Entry 3I56 (X-ray diffraction, 2.90 A resolution); this record covers chains Y and 0 of the 31 polymer chains in the assembly.

== Chain Y ==
Name: 50S ribosomal protein L32e
Organism: Haloarcula marismortui
UniProt: P12736 (RL32_HALMA); residues 0-240 here correspond to UniProt positions 1-241 (UniProt number = residue number + 1)
Amino-acid sequence (241 residues; numbered 0 to 240; the number before each row is that of its first residue; numbering starts at 0):
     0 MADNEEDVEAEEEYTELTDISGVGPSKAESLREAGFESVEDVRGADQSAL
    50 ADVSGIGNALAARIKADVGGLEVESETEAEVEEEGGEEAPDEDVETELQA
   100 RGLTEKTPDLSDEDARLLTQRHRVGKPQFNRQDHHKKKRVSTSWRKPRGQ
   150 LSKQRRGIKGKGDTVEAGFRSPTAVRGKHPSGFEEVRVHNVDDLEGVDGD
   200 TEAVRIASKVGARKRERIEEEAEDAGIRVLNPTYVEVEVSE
Not modelled in the structure: 0-94, 237-240
Ion coordination: Mg2+: His133, Lys136, Val139

== Chain 0 ==
Molecule: 23S ribosomal RNA
Organism: Haloarcula marismortui ATCC 43049
Sequence (2923 nucleotides; row label = number of the first residue in the row):
     1 GUUGGCUACUAUGCCAGCUGGUGGAUUGCUCGGCUCAGGCGCUGAUGAAG
    51 GACGUGCCAAGCUGCGAUAAGCUGUGGGGAGCCGCACGGAGGCGAAGAAC
   101 CACAGAUUUCCGAAUGAGAAUCUCUCUAACAAUUGCUUCGCGCAAUGAGG
   151 AACCCCGAGAACUGAAACAUCUCAGUAUCGGGAGGAACAGAAAACGCAAC
   201 GUGAUGUCGUUAGUAACCGCGAGUGAACGCGAUACAGCCCAAACCGAAGC
   251 CCUCACGGGCAAUGUGGUGUCAGGGCUACCUCUCAUCAGCCGACCGUCUU
   301 CACGAAGUCUCUUGGAAUAGAGCGUGAUACAGGGUGACAACCCCGUACUG
   351 AAGACCAGUACGCUGUGCGGUAGUGCCAGAGUAGCGGGGGUUGGAUAUCC
   401 CUCGCGAAUAACGCAGGCAUCGACUGCGAAGGCUAAACACAACCUGAGAC
   451 CGAUAGUGAACAAGUAGUGUGAACGAACGCUGCAAAGUACCCUCAGAAGG
   501 GAGGCGAAAUAGAGCAUGAAAUCAGUUGGCGAUCGAGCGACAGGGCAUAC
   551 AAGGUCCCUUGACGAAUGACCGAGACGCGAGUCUCCAGUAAGACUCACGG
   601 GAAGCCGAUGUUCUGUCGUACGUUUUGAAAAACGAGCCAGGGAGUGUGUC
   651 UGUAUGGCAAGUCUAACCGGAGUAUCCGGGGAGGCACAGGGAAACCGACA
   701 UGGCCGCAGGGCUUUGCCCGAGGGCCGCCGUCUUCAAGGGCGGGGAGCCA
   751 UGUGGACACGACCCGAAUCCGGACGAUCUACGCAUGGACAAGAUGAAGCG
   801 UGCCGAAAGGCACGUGGAAGUCUGUUAGAGUUGGUGUCCUACAAUACCCU
   851 CUCGUGAUCUAUGUGUAGGGGUGAAAGGCCCAUCGAGUCCGGCAACAGCU
   901 GGUUCCAAUCGAAACAUGUCGAAGCAUGACCUCCGCCGAGGUAGUCUGUG
   951 AGGUAGAGCGACCGAUUGGUGUGUCCGCCUCCGAGAGGAGUCGGCACACC
  1001 UGUCAAACUCCAAACUUACAGACGCUGUUUGACGCGGGGAUUCCGGUGCG
  1051 CGGGGUAAGCCUGUGUACCAGGAGGGGAACAACCCAGAGAUAGGUUAAGG
  1101 UCCCCAAGUGUGGAUUAAGUGUAAUCCUCUGAAGGUGGUCUCGAGCCCUA
  1151 GACAGCCGGGAGGUGAGCUUAGAAGCAGCUACCCUCUAAGAAAAGCGUAA
  1201 CAGCUUACCGGCCGAGGUUUGAGGCGCCCAAAAUGAUCGGGACUCAAAUC
  1251 CACCACCGAGACCUGUCCGUACCACUCAUACUGGUAAUCGAGUAGAUUGG
  1301 CGCUCUAAUUGGAUGGAAGCAGGGGCGAGAGCUCCUGUGGACCGAUUAGU
  1351 GACGAAAAUCCUGGCCAUAGUAGCAGCGAUAGUCGGGUGAGAACCCCGAC
  1401 GGCCUAAUGGAUAAGGGUUCCUCAGCACUGCUGAUCAGCUGAGGGUUAGC
  1451 CGGUCCUAAGUCUCACCGCAACUCGACUGAGACGAAAUGGGAAACAGGUU
  1501 AAUAUUCCUGUGCCAUCAUGCAGUGAAAGUUGACGCCCUGGGGUCGAUCA
  1551 CGCCGGGCAUUCGCCCGGUCGAACCGUCCAACUCCGUGGAAGCCGUAAUG
  1601 GCAGGAAGCGGACGAACGGCGGCAUAGGGAAACGUGAUUCAACCUGGGGC
  1651 CCAUGAAAAGACGAGCAUGAUGUCCGUACCGAGAACCGACACAGGUGUCC
  1701 AUGGCGGCGAAAGCCAAGGCCUGUCGGGAGCAACCAACGUUAGGGAAUUC
  1751 GGCAAGUUAGUCCCGUACCUUCGGAAGAAGGGAUGCCUGCUCCGGAACGG
  1801 AGCAGGUCGCAGUGACUCGGAAGCUCGGACUGUCUAGUAACAACAUAGGU
  1851 GACCGCAAAUCCGCAAGGACUCGUACGGUCACUGAAUCCUGCCCAGUGCA
  1901 GGUAUCUGAACACCUCGUACAAGAGGACGAAGGACCUGUCAACGGCGGGG
  1951 GUAACUAUGACCCUCUUAAGGUAGCGUAGUACCUUGCCGCAUCAGUAGCG
  2001 GCUUGCAUGAAUGGAUUAACCAGAGCUUCACUGUCCCAACGUUGGGCCCG
  2051 GUGAACUGUACAUUCCAGUGCGGAGUCUGGAGACACCCAGGGGGAAGCAA
  2101 AGACCCUAUGGAGCUUUACUGCAGGCUGUCGCUGAGACGUGGUCGCCGAU
  2151 GUGCAGCAUAGGUAGGAGUCGUUACAGAGGUACCCGCGCUAGCGGGCCAC
  2201 CCAGACAACAGUGAAAUACUACCCGUCGGUGACUGCGACUCUCACUCCGG
  2251 GAGGAGGACACCGAUAGCCGGGCAGUUUGACUGGGGCGGUACGCGCUCGA
  2301 AAAGAUAUCGAGCGCGCCCUAUGGUCAUCUCAGCCGGGACAGAGACCCGG
  2351 CGAAGAGUGCAAGAGCAAAAGAUGACUUGACAGUGUUCUUCCCAACGAGG
  2401 AACGCUGACGCGAAAGCGUGGUCUAGCGAACCAAUUAGCCUGCUUGAUGC
  2451 GGGCAAUUGAUGACAGAAAAGCUACCCUAGGGAUAACAGAGUCGUCACUC
  2501 GCAAGAGCACAUAUCGACCGAGUGGCUUGCUACCUCGAUGUCGGUUCCCU
  2551 CCAUCCUGCCCGUGCAGAAGCGGGCAAGGGUGAGGUUGUUCGCCUAUUAA
  2601 AGGAGGUCGUGAGCUGGGUUUAGACCGUCGUGAGACAGGUCGGCUGCUAU
  2651 CUACUGGGUGUGUAAUGGUGUCUGACAAGAACGACCGUAUAGUACGAGAG
  2701 GAACUACGGUUGGUGGCCACUGGUGUACCGGUUGUUCGAGAGAGCACGUG
  2751 CCGGGUAGCCACGCCACACGGGGUAAGAGCUGAACGCAUCUAAGCUCGAA
  2801 ACCCACUUGGAAAAGAGACACCGCCGAGGUCCCGCGUACAAGACGCGGUC
  2851 GAUAGACUCGGGGUGUGCGCGUCGAGGUAACGAGACGUUAAGCCCACGAG
  2901 CACUAACAGACCAAAGCCAUCAU
Not modelled in the structure: 1-9, 126-127, 715, 971-998, 1560, 1952-1963, 2137-2236, 2339-2343, 2665-2666, 2915-2923
Modified residues: 1MA (6-hydro-1-methyladenosine-5'-monophosphate) at position 628, OMU (o2'-methyluridine 5'-monophosphate) at position 2587, OMG (o2'-methylguanosine-5'-monophosphate) at position 2588, UR3 (3-methyluridine-5'-monophoshate) at position 2619, PSU (pseudouridine-5'-monophosphate) at position 2621
Ion coordination: Na+ site 1 near U12 (its only coordinating residue here); Mg2+ site 1 near G28 (its only coordinating residue here); Na+ site 2 near C40 (its only coordinating residue here); Na+ site 3 near G56 (its only coordinating residue here); Na+ site 4 near U108 (its only coordinating residue here); Mg2+ site 2 near U115 (its only coordinating residue here); Na+ site 5 near C141 (its only coordinating residue here); Na+ site 6 near U146 (its only coordinating residue here); Mg2+ site 3: C162, U2276; Na+ site 7: A165, A166; Mg2+ site 4: A166, G219; Mg2+ site 5: A167, C168; 45 more Na+ sites not listed; 67 more Mg2+ sites not listed; 16 more Sr2+ sites not listed
Ligand contacts: troleandomycin (TAO): C839, A2099, A2100, A2103, A2538, G2540, U2645, G2646

== Chain Y / chain 0 interface ==
Residue-residue contacts - 170 pairs, chain Y then chain 0:
  Arg115(Y) - U1266(0)  hydrogen bond to the phosphate
  Arg115(Y) - C1267(0)  phosphate contact
  Leu116(Y) - C1267(0)  sugar contact
  Gln119(Y) - U1266(0)  hydrogen bond to the sugar
  Gln119(Y) - C1267(0)  sugar contact
  Arg120(Y) - C1326(0)  phosphate contact
  Arg120(Y) - G1327(0)  salt bridge to the phosphate
  His121(Y) - U555(0)  phosphate contact
  His121(Y) - C556(0)  salt bridge to the phosphate
  Arg122(Y) - C594(0)  hydrogen bond to the phosphate
  Arg122(Y) - U595(0)  salt bridge to the phosphate
  Val123(Y) - U1091(0)  sugar contact
  Lys125(Y) - G1327(0)  hydrogen bond to the base
  Lys125(Y) - A1328(0)  salt bridge to the phosphate
  Lys125(Y) - G1329(0)  salt bridge to the phosphate
  Pro126(Y) - C541(0)  phosphate contact
  Gln127(Y) - A540(0)  hydrogen bond to the phosphate
  Gln127(Y) - C541(0)  hydrogen bond to the phosphate
  Phe128(Y) - A1328(0)  sugar contact
  Phe128(Y) - G1329(0)  phosphate contact
  Arg130(Y) - A1356(0)  salt bridge to the phosphate
  Gln131(Y) - C621(0)  hydrogen bond to the phosphate
  Gln131(Y) - G622(0)  hydrogen bond to the phosphate
  Asp132(Y) - A620(0)  hydrogen bond to the sugar
  Asp132(Y) - C621(0)  sugar contact
  Asp132(Y) - A1356(0)  base contact
  His134(Y) - C538(0)  salt bridge to the phosphate
  His134(Y) - G539(0)  hydrogen bond to the phosphate
  Lys135(Y) - G537(0)  hydrogen bond to the sugar
  Lys135(Y) - C538(0)  phosphate contact
  Lys135(Y) - A620(0)  hydrogen bond to the sugar
  Lys136(Y) - C637(0)  salt bridge to the phosphate
  Lys136(Y) - C638(0)  phosphate contact
  Lys136(Y) - A1356(0)  base contact
  Lys136(Y) - U2059(0)  hydrogen bond to the sugar
  Lys137(Y) - A521(0)  salt bridge to the phosphate
  Lys137(Y) - U522(0)  salt bridge to the phosphate
  Lys137(Y) - C638(0)  hydrogen bond to the phosphate
  Arg138(Y) - C637(0)  salt bridge to the phosphate
  Arg138(Y) - C638(0)  salt bridge to the phosphate
  Arg138(Y) - A639(0)  phosphate contact
  Arg138(Y) - A1356(0)  hydrogen bond to the base
  Val139(Y) - A1356(0)  base contact
  Ser142(Y) - A1330(0)  sugar contact
  Ser142(Y) - G1331(0)  hydrogen bond to the phosphate
  Trp143(Y) - C906(0)  hydrogen bond to the phosphate
  Trp143(Y) - A907(0)  hydrogen bond to the phosphate
  Trp143(Y) - G1329(0)  phosphate contact
  Trp143(Y) - A1330(0)  hydrogen bond to the phosphate
  Arg144(Y) - C905(0)  salt bridge to the phosphate
  Arg144(Y) - C906(0)  phosphate contact
  Arg144(Y) - A1330(0)  phosphate contact
  Arg144(Y) - G1331(0)  salt bridge to the phosphate
  Lys145(Y) - C906(0)  hydrogen bond to the phosphate
  Lys145(Y) - A907(0)  phosphate contact
  Arg147(Y) - C906(0)  salt bridge to the phosphate
  Gly148(Y) - G622(0)  hydrogen bond to the phosphate
  Gly148(Y) - U623(0)  phosphate contact
  Gln149(Y) - U623(0)  hydrogen bond to the phosphate
  Gln149(Y) - G1071(0)  phosphate contact
  Gln149(Y) - U1293(0)  hydrogen bond to the sugar
  Gln149(Y) - A1294(0)  phosphate contact
  Leu150(Y) - U623(0)  base contact
  Leu150(Y) - U624(0)  base contact
  Leu150(Y) - U625(0)  base contact
  Leu150(Y) - 1MA_628(0)  sugar contact
  Ser151(Y) - C621(0)  phosphate contact
  Ser151(Y) - G622(0)  phosphate contact
  Lys152(Y) - A620(0)  phosphate contact
  Lys152(Y) - C621(0)  salt bridge to the phosphate
  Lys152(Y) - A629(0)  salt bridge to the phosphate
  Arg154(Y) - G1071(0)  sugar contact
  Arg154(Y) - G1072(0)  salt bridge to the phosphate
  Arg154(Y) - U1293(0)  sugar contact
  Arg155(Y) - G1072(0)  phosphate contact
  Arg155(Y) - A1073(0)  sugar contact
  Gly156(Y) - A1073(0)  hydrogen bond to the sugar
  Ile157(Y) - A1073(0)  phosphate contact
  Ile157(Y) - G1074(0)  phosphate contact
  Lys158(Y) - C617(0)  hydrogen bond to the sugar
  Lys158(Y) - G618(0)  sugar contact
  Lys158(Y) - G1074(0)  hydrogen bond to the phosphate
  Lys158(Y) - G1075(0)  salt bridge to the phosphate
  Lys158(Y) - G1260(0)  base contact
  Gly159(Y) - G539(0)  hydrogen bond to the base
  Gly159(Y) - A540(0)  sugar contact
  Gly159(Y) - C617(0)  base contact
  Lys160(Y) - G537(0)  hydrogen bond to the sugar
  Lys160(Y) - G618(0)  sugar contact
  Lys160(Y) - A620(0)  salt bridge to the phosphate
  Gly161(Y) - A540(0)  sugar contact
  Val164(Y) - A907(0)  phosphate contact
  Val164(Y) - A1328(0)  sugar contact
  Val164(Y) - G1329(0)  sugar contact
  Glu165(Y) - A908(0)  phosphate contact
  Glu165(Y) - G1089(0)  hydrogen bond to the sugar
  Glu165(Y) - A1328(0)  base contact
  Ala166(Y) - A908(0)  hydrogen bond to the phosphate
  Ala166(Y) - C1268(0)  hydrogen bond to the sugar
  Ala166(Y) - G1269(0)  sugar contact
  Ala166(Y) - A1328(0)  base contact
  Gly167(Y) - G1089(0)  hydrogen bond to the base
  Gly167(Y) - A1090(0)  sugar contact
  Gly167(Y) - C1268(0)  base contact
  Phe168(Y) - A1090(0)  phosphate contact
  Phe168(Y) - A1328(0)  sugar contact
  Arg169(Y) - C1268(0)  sugar contact
  Arg169(Y) - G1327(0)  hydrogen bond to the phosphate
  Arg169(Y) - A1328(0)  salt bridge to the phosphate
  Arg169(Y) - G1329(0)  hydrogen bond to the base
  Ser170(Y) - C1268(0)  sugar contact
  Ser170(Y) - G1327(0)  phosphate contact
  Ser170(Y) - A1328(0)  hydrogen bond to the phosphate
  Pro171(Y) - C1267(0)  sugar contact
  Pro171(Y) - C1268(0)  phosphate contact
  Thr172(Y) - C1268(0)  hydrogen bond to the phosphate
  Arg175(Y) - C1268(0)  hydrogen bond to the phosphate
  Arg175(Y) - G1269(0)  salt bridge to the phosphate
  Arg175(Y) - G1327(0)  phosphate contact
  Arg175(Y) - A1328(0)  salt bridge to the phosphate
  Gly176(Y) - C1326(0)  sugar contact
  Gly176(Y) - G1327(0)  hydrogen bond to the phosphate
  Lys177(Y) - C1326(0)  sugar contact
  His178(Y) - G553(0)  salt bridge to the phosphate
  His178(Y) - G554(0)  salt bridge to the phosphate
  Pro179(Y) - G553(0)  sugar contact
  Pro179(Y) - U555(0)  phosphate contact
  Pro179(Y) - G1325(0)  phosphate contact
  Pro179(Y) - C1326(0)  phosphate contact
  Ser180(Y) - G554(0)  phosphate contact
  Arg186(Y) - U1333(0)  hydrogen bond to the phosphate
  Arg186(Y) - C1334(0)  salt bridge to the phosphate
  His188(Y) - G1311(0)  sugar contact
  His188(Y) - G1312(0)  sugar contact
  Asn189(Y) - G1311(0)  phosphate contact
  Asn189(Y) - G1312(0)  phosphate contact
  Arg204(Y) - A552(0)  hydrogen bond to the phosphate
  Arg204(Y) - G553(0)  salt bridge to the phosphate
  Arg204(Y) - G1324(0)  base contact
  Arg204(Y) - U1333(0)  sugar contact
  Arg204(Y) - C1334(0)  hydrogen bond to the sugar
  Ile205(Y) - C1334(0)  sugar contact
  Ala206(Y) - C1334(0)  phosphate contact
  Ser207(Y) - C1334(0)  hydrogen bond to the phosphate
  Ser207(Y) - C1335(0)  phosphate contact
  Lys208(Y) - G1312(0)  hydrogen bond to the sugar
  Lys208(Y) - A1313(0)  sugar contact
  Lys208(Y) - A1317(0)  phosphate contact
  Lys208(Y) - A1318(0)  phosphate contact
  Lys208(Y) - C1343(0)  hydrogen bond to the sugar
  Lys208(Y) - G1344(0)  hydrogen bond to the sugar
  Val209(Y) - G1312(0)  hydrogen bond to the sugar
  Val209(Y) - A1313(0)  phosphate contact
  Gly210(Y) - A1313(0)  hydrogen bond to the phosphate
  Gly210(Y) - G1316(0)  phosphate contact
  Ala211(Y) - G1315(0)  hydrogen bond to the phosphate
  Ala211(Y) - G1316(0)  hydrogen bond to the phosphate
  Arg212(Y) - G320(0)  hydrogen bond to the sugar
  Arg212(Y) - G1315(0)  hydrogen bond to the base
  Lys213(Y) - G1312(0)  salt bridge to the phosphate
  Lys213(Y) - A1313(0)  salt bridge to the phosphate
  Glu215(Y) - G1315(0)  base contact
  Arg227(Y) - G554(0)  salt bridge to the phosphate
  Leu229(Y) - A552(0)  sugar contact
  Leu229(Y) - G553(0)  phosphate contact
  Asn230(Y) - C1334(0)  phosphate contact
  Asn230(Y) - C1335(0)  phosphate contact
  Pro231(Y) - A552(0)  phosphate contact
  Tyr233(Y) - A551(0)  hydrogen bond to the phosphate
  Tyr233(Y) - A552(0)  hydrogen bond to the phosphate
Also at the interface, not in a pair above, chain Y (78 interface residues in all): Glu112, Thr118, Asp162, Val174, Arg214, Arg216
Also at the interface, not in a pair above, chain 0 (77 interface residues in all): A319, C596, G636, G1290, G1292, U1314, A2060

== Overview ==
Chain Y and chain 0 form an interface of 78 and 77 residues respectively, with 53 hydrogen bonds and 30 salt
bridges. Polar pairs include Lys125(Y)-G1327(0), Arg138(Y)-A1356(0) and Gly159(Y)-G539(0). Ligands of chain 0:
troleandomycin. A166(0) and G219(0) form the Mg2+ site 4.
Chain Y is 50S ribosomal protein L32e (Haloarcula marismortui) and chain 0 is 23S ribosomal RNA (Haloarcula
marismortui ATCC 43049); the structure, Co-crystal structure of Triacetyloleandomcyin Bound to the Large
Ribosomal Subunit, was determined by X-ray diffraction, deposited together with 3I55.
